PDB entry 2PXK | X-ray diffraction, 2.50 A resolution | chains B and A

== Chain B ==
Molecule: 4.5 S RNA
Notes: fragment: domain iv; engineered mutation(s): C132g, A175G, G176U
Sequence (49 nucleotides; numbered 130 to 178; the number before each row is that of its first residue):
   130 GGGUGUGUUU ACCAGGUCAG GUCCGAAAGG AAGCAGCCAA GGCACGUCC
Small-molecule neighbours:
  - cobalt hexammine(III) (NCO), molecule 1: G130, G131, G132, U133, G134, C174, G175, U176, C177
  - cobalt hexammine(III) (NCO), molecule 2: U135, G136, U137, U138, A169, G170, G171, C172
  - cobalt hexammine(III) (NCO), molecule 3: C141, C142, G144, G145, U146, C163, A164, C166
  - cobalt hexammine(III) (NCO), molecule 4: U146, C147, A161, G162
  - cobalt hexammine(III) (NCO), molecule 5: A148, G149, G150, U151, A161, G162
  - cobalt hexammine(III) (NCO), molecule 6: C153, G154, A156
  - cobalt hexammine(III) (NCO), molecule 7: C153, G154, A157, G158, G159

== Chain A ==
Name: Signal recognition particle protein
Organism: Escherichia coli
Notes: fragment: c terminal domain (residues 328-432)
UniProt: P0AGD7 (SRP54_ECOLI); the construct has insertions or renumbered stretches relative to UniProt, so the offset changes along the chain: 1-9 = UniProt 329-337; 23-82 = UniProt 371-430
Sequence (102 residues; row label = number of the first residue in the row; note: 13 numbers in that range are skipped by the numbering (no residue carries them; nothing is unmodelled there); a row labelled like 9A-9Z holds insertion residues (9A, then the next letters in order)):
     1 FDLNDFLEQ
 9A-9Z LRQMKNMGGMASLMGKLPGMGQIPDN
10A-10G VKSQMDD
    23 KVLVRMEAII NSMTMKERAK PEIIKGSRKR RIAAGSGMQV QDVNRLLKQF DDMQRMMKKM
Disordered / not traced: 9A-9Z, 10A-10G
Modified residues: Mse9G, Mse9J, Mse9N, Mse9T, Mse10E (selenomethionine); Mse28, Mse35, Mse37, Mse60, Mse75, Mse78, Mse79, Mse82 (selenomethionine; parent Met)
Construct notes: modified residue (9G, 9J, 9N, 9T, 10E, 28, 35, 37, 60, 75, 78-79, 82); engineered mutation Ser58 (Cys406 in P0AGD7)

== How chain B and chain A interact ==
Residue-residue contacts (29):
  U139(B) - Lys38(A)  salt bridge to the phosphate
  A140(B) - Lys38(A)  salt bridge to the phosphate
  A140(B) - Ser49(A)  hydrogen bond to the base
  A140(B) - Arg50(A)  hydrogen bond to the base
  A140(B) - Arg53(A)  hydrogen bond to the base
  C141(B) - Ser49(A)  hydrogen bond to the base
  C141(B) - Arg53(A)  sugar contact
  A148(B) - Asn33(A)  hydrogen bond to the base
  G149(B) - Ala30(A)  hydrogen bond to the base
  G149(B) - Asn33(A)  hydrogen bond to the sugar
  G149(B) - Ser34(A)  hydrogen bond to the base
  G149(B) - Gly57(A)  hydrogen bond to the base
  G149(B) - Ser58(A)  base contact
  G150(B) - Val26(A)  sugar contact
  G150(B) - Ala30(A)  sugar contact
  G150(B) - Gly57(A)  base contact
  G150(B) - Ser58(A)  hydrogen bond to the sugar
  U151(B) - Ser58(A)  sugar contact
  U151(B) - Gly59(A)  sugar contact
  C163(B) - Asn33(A)  base contact
  C163(B) - Ser34(A)  hydrogen bond to the base
  C163(B) - Arg53(A)  hydrogen bond to the sugar
  C163(B) - Gly57(A)  sugar contact
  A164(B) - Asn33(A)  sugar contact
  A164(B) - Ser34(A)  sugar contact
  A164(B) - Mse35(A)  hydrogen bond to the sugar
  A164(B) - Thr36(A)  sugar contact
  A164(B) - Arg40(A)  hydrogen bond to the sugar
  A164(B) - Arg53(A)  phosphate contact
Also at the interface, not in a pair above, chain B (11 interface residues in all): G162, G165
Also at the interface, not in a pair above, chain A (16 interface residues in all): Ala56, Mse60

== Summary ==
11 residues of chain B and 16 residues of chain A are in contact; the contacts include 14 hydrogen bonds and 2
salt bridges. Polar contacts include A140(B)-Ser49(A), A140(B)-Arg50(A) and A140(B)-Arg53(A). Bound to chain
B: 7 copies of cobalt hexammine(III).
Here chain B is 4.5 S RNA and chain A is Signal recognition particle protein (Escherichia coli). Entry 2PXK
(Variant 8 of Ribonucleoprotein Core of the E. Coli Signal Recognition Particle) was determined by X-ray
diffraction, deposited together with 2PXB, 2PXD, 2PXE, 2PXF, 2PXL, 2PXP, 2PXQ and 2PXT.
